PDB entry 4XNW | X-ray diffraction, 2.70 A resolution | chain A

# Chain A
Protein: P2Y purinoceptor 1, Rubredoxin
Organism: Homo sapiens
UniProtKB: chimeric construct of P47900, P00268: residues 2-247 from P47900 (P2RY1_HUMAN) positions 2-247 (same numbers); residues 1001-1054 from P00268 positions 1-54 (UniProt number = residue number - 1000); residues 253-373 from P47900 (P2RY1_HUMAN) positions 253-373 (same numbers)
Sequence (421 residues; numbered 2 to 373; the number before each row is that of its first residue):
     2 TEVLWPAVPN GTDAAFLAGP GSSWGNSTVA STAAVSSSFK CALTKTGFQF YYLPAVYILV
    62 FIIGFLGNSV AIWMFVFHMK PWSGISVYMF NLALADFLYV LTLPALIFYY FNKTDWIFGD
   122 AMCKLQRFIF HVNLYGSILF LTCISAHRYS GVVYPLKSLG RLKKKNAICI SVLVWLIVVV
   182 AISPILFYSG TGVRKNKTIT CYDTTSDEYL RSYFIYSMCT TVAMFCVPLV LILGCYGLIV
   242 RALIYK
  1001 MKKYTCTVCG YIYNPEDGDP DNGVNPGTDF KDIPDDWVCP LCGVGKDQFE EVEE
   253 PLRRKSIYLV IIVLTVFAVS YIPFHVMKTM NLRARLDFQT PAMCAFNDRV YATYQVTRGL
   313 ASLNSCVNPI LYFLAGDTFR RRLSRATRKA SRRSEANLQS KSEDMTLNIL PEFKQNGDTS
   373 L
Not modelled in the structure: 2-37, 335-373
Differences from the reference sequence: engineered mutation Asn-320 (Asp in P47900)
Cystine bridges: Cys-42/Cys-296, Cys-124/Cys-202
Bound ions: Zn2+: Cys-1006, Cys-1009, Cys-1039, Cys-1042
Ligand contacts: 2ID ([(1R,2S,4S,5S)-4-[2-iodo-6-(methylamino)-9H-purin-9-yl]-2-(phosphonooxy)bicyclo[3.1.0]hex-1-yl]methyl dihydrogen phosphate): Cys-42, Leu-44, Lys-46, Tyr-110, Arg-195, Thr-201, Tyr-203, Asp-204, Thr-205, Thr-206, Asn-283, Ala-286, Arg-287, Gln-291, Asn-299, Tyr-303, Tyr-306, Arg-310
Swiss-Prot annotation at these positions:
  - binding site (ADP): Lys-46, Tyr-203 to Thr-205, Asn-283 to Arg-287, Tyr-303 to Tyr-306, Arg-310
  - glycosylation (N-linked (GlcNAc...) asparagine): Asn-11, Asn-27, Asn-113, Asn-197
  - binding site (Fe cation): Cys-1006, Cys-1009, Cys-1039, Cys-1042
  - modified residue: Met-1001 (N-formylmethionine)
Reported in the primary citation:
  - contacts within the chain: Arg-149/Ala-327 (hydrogen bond)
  - conformationally variable residues (loop rearrangement): Arg-195
  - binding site for 2ID: Cys-42, Leu-44, Lys-46, Tyr-110, Arg-195, Tyr-203, Thr-205, Asn-283, Ala-286, Arg-287, Asn-299, Tyr-303, Tyr-306, Arg-310
  - mutagenesis - L44A, Y110F, Y203A, T205A, N283A, Y306F: decreased binding to 2MeSADP
  - mutagenesis - K46A, R195A, A286W, Y303F (2880 +/- 854 nM), Y306F: decreased binding to 2ID
  - mutagenesis - K46A, T103W, A106F, A106L, A106W, R195A, Y303F: unchanged binding to 2MeSADP
  - mutagenesis - K46A, R195A, Y303F (309 +/- 36 nM): unchanged binding to BPTU
  - mutagenesis - D320N: increased expression (proposed by the authors, not directly observed)
  - specificity-determining residues: Ala-106 (by similarity / conservation)
  - mutagenesis - T103W, A106F, A106L, A106W: unchanged binding to MRS2500

# Summary
Bound to chain A: compound 2ID. Curated annotation (UniProt) lists 14 ADP-binding residues and 4 Fe
cation-binding residues. From the paper: a binding site for 2ID at Cys-42, Leu-44 and Lys-46 among others;
L44A, Y110F and Y203A, among others, reduce binding to 2MeSADP; 15 substitutions were tested in all.
Chain A is P2Y purinoceptor 1, Rubredoxin (Homo sapiens); the structure, The human P2Y1 receptor in complex
with MRS2500, was determined by X-ray diffraction together with 4XNV from the same study.
